6GKD - chains I and K of the 18 polymer chains in the assembly; structure by X-ray diffraction, 2.99 A resolution.

# Chain I
Molecule: Cystic fibrosis transmembrane conductance regulator
Organism: Homo sapiens
Notes: EC 3.6.3.49; engineered mutation(s): del405-436
Reference sequence: Q20BJ8 (Q20BJ8_HUMAN); numbering as in UniProt; present here: 386-404, 437-646
Chain sequence (229 residues; row label = number of the first residue in the row; note: 32 numbers in that range are skipped by the numbering (no residue carries them; nothing is unmodelled there)):
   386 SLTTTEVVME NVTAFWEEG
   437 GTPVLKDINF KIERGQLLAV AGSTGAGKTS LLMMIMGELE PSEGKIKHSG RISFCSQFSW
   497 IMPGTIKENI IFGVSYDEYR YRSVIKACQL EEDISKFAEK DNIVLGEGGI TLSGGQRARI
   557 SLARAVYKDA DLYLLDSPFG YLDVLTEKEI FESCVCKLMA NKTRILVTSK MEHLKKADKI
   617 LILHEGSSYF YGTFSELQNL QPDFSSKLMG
Disordered / not traced: 386-390, 543, 637-646
Construct notes: expression tag (386)
Ion coordination: Mg2+: Thr465 (together with ATP)
Residues lining bound ligands: ATP (adenosine-5'-triphosphate): Trp401, Val440, Ser459, Thr460, Gly461, Ala462, Gly463, Lys464, Thr465, Ser466, Met469, Gln493
What the authors report for this chain:
  - mutagenesis - F508DEL: decreased binding to Nanobody G3a (chain K)
  - mutagenesis - F508DEL: unchanged binding to Nanobody D12

# Chain K
Molecule: Nanobody G3a
Organism: Lama glama
Notes: antibody fragment or engineered binder
Chain sequence (149 residues; each row starts with the number of its first residue):
     1 QVQLQESGGG LVQAGGSLRL SCTASGRAFS WYVMGWFRQA PGKEREFVAT VSGNGSRRDY
    61 ADSVKGRFTI SRDNAKNTVY LQMNSLKPED TAVYYCAASS TYYYTDPEKY DYWGQGTQVT
   121 VSSAAAHHHH HHGAAEQKLI SEEDLNGAA
Disordered / not traced: 122-149
Disulfide bonds: Cys22-Cys96
Residues lining bound ligands: ATP (adenosine-5'-triphosphate): Arg57, Arg58, Asp59

# Interface between chain I and chain K
Pairs across the interface (32; chain I residue first):
  Glu514(I) with Ser52(K), hydrogen bond; Gly53(K), hydrogen bond (side chain-backbone); Asn54(K), hydrogen bond (side chain-backbone); Ser56(K), hydrogen bond
  Tyr515(I) with Tyr102(K)
  Arg518(I) with Trp31(K), hydrogen bond (side chain-backbone); Ser100(K), hydrogen bond (side chain-backbone); Thr101(K); Tyr102(K)
  Lys522(I) with Thr101(K), hydrogen bond; Tyr102(K), hydrogen bond (side chain-backbone); Tyr104(K), hydrogen bond
  Glu527(I) with Trp31(K); Ser100(K); Thr101(K), hydrogen bond; Tyr102(K), hydrogen bond (side chain-backbone)
  Ile530(I) with Trp31(K), hydrophobic
  Ser531(I) with Gln1(K); Trp31(K); Ser100(K)
  Lys532(I) with Gln1(K)
  Ala534(I) with Gln1(K); Arg27(K); Ala28(K)
  Glu535(I) with Arg27(K); Ala28(K)
  Lys536(I) with Gln1(K); Ala28(K); Trp31(K); Tyr32(K), hydrogen bond; Ser100(K)
  Asp537(I) with Trp31(K)
Also at the interface, not in a pair above, chain I (15 interface residues in all): Tyr512, Ile521, Phe533
Also at the interface, not in a pair above, chain K (14 interface residues in all): Arg57

# Overview
15 residues of chain I face 14 of chain K across their interface, with 12 hydrogen bonds. Polar contacts
include Glu514(I)-Ser52(K), Glu514(I)-Gly53(K) and Glu514(I)-Asn54(K). Chain I binds ATP. The paper reports
that F508DEL of chain I reduces binding to Nanobody G3a (chain K); F508DEL of chain I leaves binding to
Nanobody D12 unchanged.
Here chain I is Cystic fibrosis transmembrane conductance regulator (Homo sapiens) and chain K is Nanobody G3a
(Lama glama). Entry 6GKD (human NBD1 of CFTR in complex with nanobodies D12 and G3a) was determined by X-ray
diffraction together with 6GJS and 6GK4 from the same study.
